Entry 8YUV (electron microscopy, 3.00 A resolution); this record covers chains B and G of the 5 polymer chains in the assembly.

# Chain B
Protein: Guanine nucleotide-binding protein G(I)/G(S)/G(T) subunit beta-1
From: Homo sapiens
UniProt: P62873 (GBB1_HUMAN); residue numbers follow UniProt; this construct covers 2-340
Amino-acid sequence (358 residues; numbered -17 to 340; the number before each row is that of its first residue; numbers below 1 keep their minus sign (Met-17 is residue -17)):
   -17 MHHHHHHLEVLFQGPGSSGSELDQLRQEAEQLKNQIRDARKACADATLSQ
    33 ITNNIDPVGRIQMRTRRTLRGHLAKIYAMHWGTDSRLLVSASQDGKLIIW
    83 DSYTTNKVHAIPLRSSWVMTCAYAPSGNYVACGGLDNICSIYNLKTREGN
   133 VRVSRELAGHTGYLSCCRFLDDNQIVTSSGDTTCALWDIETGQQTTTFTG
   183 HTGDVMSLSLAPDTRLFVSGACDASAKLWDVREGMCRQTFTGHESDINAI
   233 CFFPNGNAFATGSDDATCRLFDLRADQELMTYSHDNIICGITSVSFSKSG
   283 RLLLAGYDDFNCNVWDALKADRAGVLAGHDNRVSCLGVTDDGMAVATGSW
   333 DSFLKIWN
Not modelled in the structure: -17 to 1
Differences from the reference sequence: initiating methionine (-17); expression tag (-16 to 1)
Swiss-Prot annotation at these positions:
  - modified residue: Ser2 (N-acetylserine), His266 (Phosphohistidine)
  - natural variant: Leu30 (L30F: In MRD42; uncertain significance), Arg52 (R52G: In MRD42), Gly64 (G64V: In MRD42), Asp76 (D76E: In MRD42; D76G: In MRD42), Gly77 (G77S: In MRD42), Lys78 (K78R: In MRD42), Ile80 (I80N: In MRD42; I80T: In MRD42), His91 (H91R: In MRD42; uncertain significance), Ala92 (A92T: In MRD42), Pro94 (P94S: In MRD42), Leu95 (L95P: In MRD42), Arg96 (R96L: In MRD42), 5 further natural variant entries in UniProt

# Chain G
Protein: Guanine nucleotide-binding protein G(I)/G(S)/G(O) subunit gamma-2
From: Homo sapiens
UniProt: P59768 (GBG2_HUMAN); residues 1-71 here = UniProt positions 1-71
Amino-acid sequence (71 residues; each row starts with the number of its first residue):
     1 MASNNTASIAQARKLVEQLKMEANIDRIKVSKAAADLMAYCEAHAKEDPL
    51 LTPVPASENPFREKKFFCAIL
Not modelled in the structure: 1-4, 63-71
Swiss-Prot annotation at these positions:
  - modified residue: Ala2 (N-acetylalanine), Cys68 (Cysteine methyl ester)
  - lipidation: Cys68 (S-geranylgeranyl cysteine)

# Interface between chain B and chain G
Pairs across the interface (92):
  Glu3(B) - Ile9(G)
  Glu3(B) - Arg13(G)  salt bridge
  Leu4(B) - Ser8(G)
  Leu4(B) - Ile9(G)  hydrophobic
  Leu4(B) - Ala12(G)  hydrophobic
  Leu7(B) - Ile9(G)
  Leu7(B) - Ala12(G)  hydrophobic
  Leu7(B) - Arg13(G)
  Leu7(B) - Val16(G)
  Glu10(B) - Val16(G)
  Ala11(B) - Leu15(G)  hydrophobic
  Ala11(B) - Val16(G)
  Ala11(B) - Leu19(G)
  Leu14(B) - Val16(G)
  Leu14(B) - Leu19(G)  hydrophobic
  Leu14(B) - Lys20(G)
  Lys15(B) - Leu19(G)
  Gln17(B) - Ala23(G)
  Ile18(B) - Leu19(G)
  Ile18(B) - Glu22(G)
  Ile18(B) - Ala23(G)  hydrophobic
  Ile18(B) - Arg27(G)
  Ala21(B) - Arg27(G)
  Ala24(B) - Lys29(G)  hydrogen bond (backbone-side chain)
  Cys25(B) - Arg27(G)
  Cys25(B) - Ile28(G)  hydrogen bond (side chain-backbone)
  Cys25(B) - Lys29(G)
  Cys25(B) - Val30(G)  hydrogen bond (backbone-backbone)
  Asp27(B) - Lys29(G)  salt bridge
  Ala28(B) - Val30(G)
  Leu30(B) - Ala34(G)  hydrophobic
  Ile33(B) - Ser31(G)
  Ile33(B) - Ala34(G)  hydrophobic
  Ile33(B) - Met38(G)  hydrophobic
  Thr34(B) - Met38(G)
  Ile37(B) - Met38(G)  hydrophobic
  Val40(B) - Leu51(G)  hydrophobic
  Ile43(B) - Leu50(G)
  Met45(B) - Leu50(G)  hydrophobic
  Arg48(B) - Phe61(G)
  Arg49(B) - Pro60(G)
  Arg49(B) - Phe61(G)  hydrogen bond (side chain-backbone)
  Arg49(B) - Arg62(G)  hydrogen bond (side chain-backbone)
  Ser84(B) - Phe61(G)
  Tyr85(B) - Pro60(G)
  Tyr85(B) - Phe61(G)  hydrophobic
  Met217(B) - Met21(G)  hydrophobic
  Cys218(B) - Gln18(G)  hydrogen bond (backbone-side chain)
  Cys218(B) - Met21(G)
  Cys218(B) - Glu22(G)
  Arg219(B) - Met21(G)
  Arg219(B) - Glu22(G)
  Arg219(B) - Ile25(G)
  Gln220(B) - Ile25(G)
  Thr221(B) - Glu22(G)  hydrogen bond
  Phe235(B) - Leu37(G)  hydrophobic
  Phe235(B) - Tyr40(G)  hydrophobic
  Phe235(B) - Cys41(G)  hydrophobic
  Pro236(B) - Tyr40(G)
  Leu252(B) - Leu37(G)  hydrophobic
  Asp254(B) - Ala33(G)
  Arg256(B) - Arg27(G)
  Arg256(B) - Ile28(G)  hydrogen bond (backbone-backbone)
  Arg256(B) - Asp36(G)  salt bridge
  Ala257(B) - Arg27(G)
  Ala257(B) - Ile28(G)
  Ala257(B) - Val30(G)  hydrophobic
  Asp258(B) - Ile25(G)
  Asp258(B) - Arg27(G)  salt bridge
  Gln259(B) - Val30(G)
  Leu261(B) - Val30(G)  hydrophobic
  Ser279(B) - Asp48(G)  hydrogen bond
  Lys280(B) - Tyr40(G)  hydrogen bond (backbone-side chain)
  Lys280(B) - Glu47(G)
  Lys280(B) - Asp48(G)  hydrogen bond (backbone-side chain)
  Ser281(B) - Tyr40(G)
  Ser281(B) - Cys41(G)  hydrogen bond (backbone-side chain)
  Ser281(B) - His44(G)
  Ser281(B) - Asp48(G)  hydrogen bond
  Ser281(B) - Leu51(G)
  Gly282(B) - Cys41(G)
  Arg283(B) - Leu51(G)
  Asp323(B) - Pro49(G)
  Gly324(B) - Pro49(G)
  Gly324(B) - Leu50(G)
  Met325(B) - Pro49(G)  hydrophobic
  Met325(B) - Glu58(G)
  Met325(B) - Pro60(G)
  Ala326(B) - Phe61(G)  hydrophobic
  Val327(B) - Leu50(G)  hydrophobic
  Asn340(B) - Asn59(G)  hydrogen bond
  Asn340(B) - Phe61(G)
Interface residues without a listed pair, chain B (58 interface residues in all): Arg22, Ala26, Thr29, Asn237, Leu284, Leu300, Val320, Ile338
Interface residues without a listed pair, chain G (40 interface residues in all): Asp26, Ala35, Ala45, Val54

# Overview
Chain B and chain G form an interface of 58 and 40 residues respectively, with 14 hydrogen bonds and 4 salt
bridges. Polar pairs include Glu3(B)-Arg13(G), Asp27(B)-Lys29(G) and Arg256(B)-Asp36(G).
Chain B is Guanine nucleotide-binding protein G(I)/G(S)/G(T) subunit beta-1 and chain G is Guanine
nucleotide-binding protein G(I)/G(S)/G(O) subunit gamma-2, both from Homo sapiens; the structure, Cryo-EM
structure of the immepip-bound H3R-Gi complex, was determined by electron microscopy together with 8YUT and
8YUU from the same study.
